Entry 6ASN (X-ray diffraction, 1.55 A resolution); this record covers chain A.

== Chain A ==
Protein: Phosphoenolpyruvate carboxykinase (ATP)
Source organism: Escherichia coli (strain K12)
Notes: EC 4.1.1.49
UniProt: P22259 (PCKA_ECOLI); numbering as in UniProt (aligned over 1-540)
Chain sequence (546 residues; each row starts with the number of its first residue):
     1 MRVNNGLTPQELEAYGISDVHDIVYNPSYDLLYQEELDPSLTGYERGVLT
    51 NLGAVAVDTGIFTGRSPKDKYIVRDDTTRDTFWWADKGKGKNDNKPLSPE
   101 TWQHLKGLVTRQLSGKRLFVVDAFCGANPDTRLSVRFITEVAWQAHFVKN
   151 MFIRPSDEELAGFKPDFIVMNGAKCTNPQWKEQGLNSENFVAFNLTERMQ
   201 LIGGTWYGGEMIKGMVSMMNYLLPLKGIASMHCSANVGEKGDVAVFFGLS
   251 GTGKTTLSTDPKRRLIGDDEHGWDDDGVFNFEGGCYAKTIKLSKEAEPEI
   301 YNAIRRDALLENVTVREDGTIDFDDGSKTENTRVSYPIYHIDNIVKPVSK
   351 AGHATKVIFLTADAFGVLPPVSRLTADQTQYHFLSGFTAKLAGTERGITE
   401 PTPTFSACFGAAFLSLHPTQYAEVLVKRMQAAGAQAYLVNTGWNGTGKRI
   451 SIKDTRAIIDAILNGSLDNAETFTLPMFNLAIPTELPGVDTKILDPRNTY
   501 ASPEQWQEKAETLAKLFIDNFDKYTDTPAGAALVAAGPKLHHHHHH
Unresolved in the structure: 1-6, 392-400, 543-546
Differences from the reference sequence: engineered mutation Ile212 (Lys in P22259), Val216 (Phe in P22259); expression tag (541-546)
Residues lining bound ligands: methanesulfonic acid (03S): Arg65, Tyr207, Gly209, Lys213, Tyr286, Arg333, Phe413
Swiss-Prot annotation at these positions:
  - binding site (substrate): Arg65, Tyr207, Lys213, Arg333
  - binding site (Ca(2+)): Lys149, Asn150, Phe152, Gly283
  - binding site (ATP): Lys213, His232, Gly248 to Thr256, Glu297, Arg333, Arg449, Ile450, Thr455
  - binding site (Mn(2+)): Lys213, His232, Asp269
  - modified residue (N6-acetyllysine): Lys87, Lys523

== In short ==
Bound to chain A: methanesulfonic acid. From UniProt: 4 substrate-binding residues, 4 Ca2+-binding residues,
16 ATP-binding residues and 3 Mn2+-binding residues.
Chain A is Phosphoenolpyruvate carboxykinase (ATP) (Escherichia coli (strain K12)); the structure, E. coli
phosphoenolpyruvate carboxykinase K212I F216V mutant bound to methanesulfonate, was determined by X-ray
diffraction, deposited together with 6ASI, 6ASM, 6AT2, 6AT3 and 6AT4.
